PDB entry 9BCX | electron microscopy, 6.10 A resolution (low resolution: residue-level contacts below are approximate; hydrogen-bond / salt-bridge calls are withheld) | chains 6 and 8 of the 16 polymer chains in the assembly

== Chain 6 ==
Molecule: DNA replication licensing factor MCM6
From: Saccharomyces cerevisiae
Notes: EC 3.6.4.12
UniProtKB: P53091 (MCM6_YEAST); residues 1-1017 here = UniProt positions 1-1017
Amino-acid sequence (1017 residues; numbered 1 to 1017; the number before each row is that of its first residue):
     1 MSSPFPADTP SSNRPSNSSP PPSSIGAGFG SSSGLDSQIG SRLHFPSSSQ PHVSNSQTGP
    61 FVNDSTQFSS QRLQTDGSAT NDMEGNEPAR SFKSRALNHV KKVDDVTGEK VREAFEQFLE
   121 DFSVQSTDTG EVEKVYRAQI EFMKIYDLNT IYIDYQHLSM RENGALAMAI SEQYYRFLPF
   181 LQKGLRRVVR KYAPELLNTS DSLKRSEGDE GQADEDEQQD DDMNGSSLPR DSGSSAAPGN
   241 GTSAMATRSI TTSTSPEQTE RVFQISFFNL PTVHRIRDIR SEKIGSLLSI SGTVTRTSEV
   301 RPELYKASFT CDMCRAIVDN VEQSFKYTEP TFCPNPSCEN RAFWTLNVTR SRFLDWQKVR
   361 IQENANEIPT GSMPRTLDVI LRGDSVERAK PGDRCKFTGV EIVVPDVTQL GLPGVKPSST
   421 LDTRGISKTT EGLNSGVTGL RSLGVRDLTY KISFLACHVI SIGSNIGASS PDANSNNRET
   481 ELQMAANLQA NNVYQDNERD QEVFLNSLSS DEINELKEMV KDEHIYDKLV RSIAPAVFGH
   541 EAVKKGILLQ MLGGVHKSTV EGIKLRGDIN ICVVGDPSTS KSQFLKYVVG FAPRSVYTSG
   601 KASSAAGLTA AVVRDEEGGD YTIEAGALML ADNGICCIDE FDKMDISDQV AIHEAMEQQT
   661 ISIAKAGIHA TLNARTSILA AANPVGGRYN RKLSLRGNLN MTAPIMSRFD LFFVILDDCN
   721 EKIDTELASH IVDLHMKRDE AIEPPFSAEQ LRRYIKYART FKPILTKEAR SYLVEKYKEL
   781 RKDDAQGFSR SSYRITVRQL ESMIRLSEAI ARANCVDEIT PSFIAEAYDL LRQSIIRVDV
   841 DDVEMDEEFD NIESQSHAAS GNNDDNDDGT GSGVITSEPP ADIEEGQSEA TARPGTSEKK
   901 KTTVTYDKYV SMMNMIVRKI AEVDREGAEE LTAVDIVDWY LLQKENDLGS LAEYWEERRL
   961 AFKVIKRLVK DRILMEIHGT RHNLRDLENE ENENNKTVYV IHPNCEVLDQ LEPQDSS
Disordered / not traced: 1-103, 200-258, 411-446, 466-495, 602-603, 841-902, 979-1017
Cystine bridges: Cys314-Cys333
Curated features (UniProtKB/Swiss-Prot):
  - motif: Ser707 to Asp710 (Arginine finger)
  - binding site (ATP): Gly575 to Ser582
  - modified residue: Ser78 (Phosphoserine), Ser249 (Phosphoserine), Ser372 (Phosphoserine), Thr766 (Phosphothreonine)
  - mutagenesis: Lys581 (K581A: Loss of MCM2-7 complex helicase activity)

== Chain 8 ==
Molecule: TAH11 isoform 1
From: Saccharomyces cerevisiae
UniProtKB: A0A8H4C095 (A0A8H4C095_YEASX); residues 1-604 here = UniProt positions 1-604
Amino-acid sequence (604 residues; row label = number of the first residue in the row):
     1 MSGTANSRRK EVLRVPVIDL NRVSDEEQLL PVVRAILLQH DTFLLKNYAN KAVLDALLAG
    61 LTTKDLPDTS QGFDANFTGT LPLEDDVWLE QYIFDTDPQL RFDRKCRNES LCSIYSRLFK
   121 LGLFFAQLCV KSVVSSAELQ DCISTSHYAT KLTRYFNDNG STHDGADAGA TVLPTGDDFQ
   181 YLFERDYVTF LPTGVLTIFP CAKAIRYKPS TMATTDNSWV SIDEPDCLLF HTGTLLARWS
   241 QGMHTTSPLQ IDPRANIVSL TIWPPLTTPI SSKGEGTIAN HLLEQQIKAF PKVAQQYYPR
   301 ELSILRLQDA MKFVKELFTV CETVLSLNAL SRSTGVPPEL HVLLPQISSM MKRKIVQDDI
   361 LKLLTIWSDA YVVELNSRGE LTMNLPKRDN LTTLTNKSRT LAFVERAESW YQQVIASKDE
   421 IMTDVPAFKI NKRRSSSNSK TVLSSKVQTK SSNANALNNS RYLANSKENF MYKEKMPDSQ
   481 ANLMDRLRER ERRSAALLSQ RQKRYQQFLA MKMTQVFDIL FSLTRGQPYT ETYLSSLIVD
   541 SLQDSNNPIG TKEASEILAG LQGILPMDIS VHQVDGGLKV YRWNSLDKNR FSKLLQIHKS
   601 KQQD
Disordered / not traced: 1-12, 25-27, 78-86, 158-186, 209-213, 291-296, 331-384, 416-435, 450-458, 473-479, 545-547

== How chain 6 and chain 8 interact ==
Residue-residue contacts (51; chain 6 residue first):
  Tyr155(6) - Ser522(8)
  Ser159(6) - Lys588(8)
  Asn163(6) - Asn589(8)
  Met168(6) - Arg525(8)
  Ser171(6) - Ser522(8)
  Glu172(6) - Arg525(8)
  Pro271(6) - Ile519(8)
  Pro271(6) - Ser522(8)
  Pro271(6) - Ser541(8)
  Thr272(6) - Ile519(8)
  Thr272(6) - Leu523(8)
  Thr272(6) - Leu537(8)
  Thr272(6) - Ser541(8)
  Val273(6) - Ser541(8)
  His274(6) - Leu523(8)
  Arg275(6) - Asp540(8)
  Lys396(6) - Asp544(8)
  Ile462(6) - Asp544(8)
  Gln501(6) - Tyr462(8)
  Ser509(6) - Met511(8)
  Ser510(6) - Met511(8)
  Asp511(6) - Gln507(8)
  Asp511(6) - Phe508(8)
  Leu516(6) - Leu463(8)
  Lys517(6) - Arg461(8)
  Lys517(6) - Leu463(8)
  Glu518(6) - Arg504(8)
  Val520(6) - Leu463(8)
  Glu749(6) - Gly550(8)
  Gln750(6) - Arg501(8)
  Gln750(6) - Tyr505(8)
  Arg752(6) - Pro548(8)
  Arg753(6) - Pro548(8)
  Asn814(6) - Glu468(8)
  Cys815(6) - Leu463(8)
  Cys815(6) - Ala464(8)
  Val816(6) - Asn465(8)
  Asp817(6) - Tyr462(8)
  Asp817(6) - Ala464(8)
  Ser822(6) - Asn469(8)
  Phe823(6) - Asn469(8)
  Arg918(6) - Met471(8)
  Leu941(6) - Leu483(8)
  Leu942(6) - Leu483(8)
  Glu945(6) - Arg490(8)
  Asp947(6) - Leu487(8)
  Leu948(6) - Arg490(8)
  Ser950(6) - Leu487(8)
  Ser950(6) - Glu491(8)
  Leu951(6) - Arg488(8)
  Tyr954(6) - Leu487(8)
Interface residues without a listed pair, chain 6 (47 interface residues in all): Asp278, Leu505, Glu515, Glu523, Phe761, Glu818, Glu922
Interface residues without a listed pair, chain 8 (40 interface residues in all): Ser466, Tyr472, Gln480, Asp518, Leu520, Phe521, Tyr533, Ser536, Asp587

== Summary ==
47 residues of chain 6 and 40 residues of chain 8 are in contact. Curated annotation (UniProt) lists 8
ATP-binding residues and one mutagenesis site on chain 6.
Chain 6 is DNA replication licensing factor MCM6 and chain 8 is TAH11 isoform 1, both from Saccharomyces
cerevisiae; the structure, Cryo-EM structure of the S. cerevisiae ORC-Cdc6-Mcm2-7-DNA complex with a fully
closed Mcm2-Mcm5 DNA entry gate, was determined by electron microscopy.
